4I3Y - chains A and B; structure by X-ray diffraction, 2.04 A resolution.

Chain A (and B):
Molecule: Inositol monophosphatase family protein
Organism: Staphylococcus aureus subsp. aureus MSSA476
Notes: EC 3.1.3.25; chain B of this document is another copy of the same molecule, construct and numbering; everything in this record applies to it too
Reference sequence: Q6G709 (Q6G709_STAAS); numbering as in UniProt (aligned over 1-265)
Chain sequence (271 residues; row label = number of the first residue in the row; numbers below 1 keep their minus sign (His-5 is residue -5)):
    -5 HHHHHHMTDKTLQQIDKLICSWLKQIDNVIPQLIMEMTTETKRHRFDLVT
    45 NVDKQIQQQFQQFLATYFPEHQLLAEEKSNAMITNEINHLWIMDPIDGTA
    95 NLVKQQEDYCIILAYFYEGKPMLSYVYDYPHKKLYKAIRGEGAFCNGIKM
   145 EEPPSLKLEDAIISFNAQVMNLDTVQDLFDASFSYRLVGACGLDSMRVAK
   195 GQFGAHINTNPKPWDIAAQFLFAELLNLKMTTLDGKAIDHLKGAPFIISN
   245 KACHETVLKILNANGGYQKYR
Unresolved in the structure: -5 to 1 (chain B: -5 to 3)
Construct notes: expression tag (-5 to 0)
Bound ions: Mg2+ site 1: Glu70, Asp88, Ile90 (together with phosphate ion); Mg2+ site 2: Glu70 (together with phosphate ion)

Chain A / chain B interface:
Residue-residue contacts (57; chain A residue first):
  Phe40(A) - Phe177(B)  hydrophobic
  Ala94(A) - Phe177(B)  hydrophobic
  Asn95(A) - Arg180(B)  hydrogen bond
  Lys98(A) - Asp154(B)  hydrogen bond (side chain-backbone)
  Lys98(A) - Ile156(B)
  Lys98(A) - Phe177(B)
  Lys98(A) - Gly195(B)
  Lys98(A) - Gln196(B)
  Gln99(A) - Ile156(B)
  Gln99(A) - Arg180(B)
  Gln99(A) - Arg191(B)
  Gln99(A) - Gln196(B)  hydrogen bond (backbone-side chain)
  Gln99(A) - Phe197(B)
  Glu101(A) - Arg191(B)  salt bridge
  Glu101(A) - Gln196(B)  hydrogen bond
  Asp102(A) - Arg191(B)  salt bridge
  His125(A) - His125(B)
  Lys127(A) - Glu101(B)  salt bridge
  Glu153(A) - Arg39(B)  hydrogen bond (backbone-side chain)
  Asp154(A) - Arg39(B)  salt bridge
  Asp154(A) - Lys98(B)  hydrogen bond (backbone-side chain)
  Ile156(A) - Lys98(B)
  Ile156(A) - Gln99(B)
  Ala161(A) - Phe173(B)
  Gln162(A) - Phe173(B)
  Gln162(A) - Ser178(B)
  Gln162(A) - Tyr179(B)
  Leu166(A) - Leu166(B)
  Leu166(A) - Gln170(B)
  Gln170(A) - Leu166(B)
  Phe173(A) - Ala161(B)  hydrophobic
  Phe173(A) - Gln162(B)
  Phe177(A) - Arg39(B)
  Phe177(A) - Phe40(B)
  Phe177(A) - Lys98(B)
  Ser178(A) - Gln162(B)  hydrogen bond
  Tyr179(A) - Gln162(B)  hydrogen bond (backbone-side chain)
  Tyr179(A) - Tyr179(B)  hydrophobic
  Tyr179(A) - Leu181(B)
  Arg180(A) - Asn95(B)  hydrogen bond
  Arg180(A) - Gln99(B)
  Arg180(A) - Leu181(B)
  Arg180(A) - Val182(B)
  Arg180(A) - Gly183(B)
  Leu181(A) - Tyr179(B)
  Leu181(A) - Arg180(B)
  Leu181(A) - Leu181(B)  hydrogen bond (backbone-backbone)
  Val182(A) - Arg180(B)
  Gly183(A) - Arg180(B)
  Arg191(A) - Gln99(B)
  Arg191(A) - Glu101(B)  salt bridge
  Arg191(A) - Asp102(B)  salt bridge
  Lys194(A) - Glu101(B)  salt bridge
  Gln196(A) - Lys98(B)
  Gln196(A) - Gln99(B)  hydrogen bond (side chain-backbone)
  Gln196(A) - Glu101(B)  hydrogen bond
  Phe197(A) - Gln99(B)
Other interface residues (no listed pair), chain A (32 interface residues in all): Leu42, Ser176, Gly195, Lys263
Other interface residues (no listed pair), chain B (31 interface residues in all): Leu42, Ala94, Glu153, Lys194, Lys263

In short:
32 residues of chain A face 31 of chain B across their interface; the contacts include 12 hydrogen bonds and 7
salt bridges. Polar pairs include Glu101(A)-Arg191(B), Asp102(A)-Arg191(B) and Lys127(A)-Glu101(B). Glu70(A),
Asp88(A) and Ile90(A) coordinate Mg2+ site 1.
Both chains are Inositol monophosphatase family protein (Staphylococcus aureus subsp. aureus MSSA476). Entry
4I3Y (Crystal structure of Staphylococcal inositol monophosphatase-1: 100 mM LiCl soaked inhibitory complex)
was determined by X-ray diffraction together with 4PTK, 4I40 and 4G61 from the same study.
